7RCK - chains A and B; structure by X-ray diffraction, 2.04 A resolution.

Chain A (and B):
Protein: Mismatch repair endonuclease PMS2
Source organism: Homo sapiens
Notes: EC 3.1.-.-; chain B of this document is another copy of the same molecule, construct and numbering; everything in this record applies to it too
UniProt: P54278 (PMS2_HUMAN); numbering as in UniProt (aligned over 1-365)
Amino-acid sequence (365 residues; each row starts with the number of its first residue):
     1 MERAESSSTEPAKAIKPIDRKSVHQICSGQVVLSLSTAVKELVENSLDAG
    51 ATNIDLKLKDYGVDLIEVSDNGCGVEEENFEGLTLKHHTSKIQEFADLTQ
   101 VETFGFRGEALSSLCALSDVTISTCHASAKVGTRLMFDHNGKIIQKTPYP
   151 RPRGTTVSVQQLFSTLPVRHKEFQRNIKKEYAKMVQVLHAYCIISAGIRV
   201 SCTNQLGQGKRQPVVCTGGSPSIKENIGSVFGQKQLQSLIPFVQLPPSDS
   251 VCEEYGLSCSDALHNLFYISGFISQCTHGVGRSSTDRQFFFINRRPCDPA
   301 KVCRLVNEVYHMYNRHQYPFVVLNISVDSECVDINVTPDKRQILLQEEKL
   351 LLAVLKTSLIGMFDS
Not modelled in the structure: 1-32, 85-101, 105-108, 334-341, 365 (chain B: 1-31, 85-108, 256-261, 330-345, 365)
Curated features (UniProtKB/Swiss-Prot):
  - binding site (ATP): N45, D70, E109, A110, L111
  - natural variant: I18 (I18T: In LYNCH4; uncertain significance; I18V: In LYNCH4), R20 (R20Q: In LYNCH4), S36 (S36R: No effect on protein levels), L42 to E44 (deletion: In LYNCH4), S46 (S46I: In MMRCS4 and LYNCH4; S46N: In LYNCH4), D60 (D60E: Normal DNA mismatch repair activity), I66 (I66T: In MMRCS4; uncertain significance), R107 (R107W: In MMRCS4), C115 (C115G: In MMRCS4), S128 (S128L: In LYNCH4; uncertain significance), A182 (A182T: In LYNCH4; uncertain significance), Q205 (Q205P: In MMRCS4 and LYNCH4; uncertain significance), 7 further natural variant entries in UniProt
  - mutagenesis: E41 (E41A: Decreased DNA mismatch repair activity; loss of ATPase activity), D70 (D70N: No effect on protein abundance, no effect on subcellular localization and loss of DNA mismatch repair activity)
Bound ions: Mg2+: N45 (together with ATP)
Ligand contacts: ATP (adenosine-5'-triphosphate): E41, N45, S46, A49, D70, C73, G74, V75, L83, E109, A110, L111, T155
From the paper describing this entry:
  - Mg2+ coordination: N45
  - binding site for ATP: N45, S46, D48, T155
  - mutagenesis - N335S: abolished catalytic activity on ATP
  - mutagenesis - N335S (1.75-fold): decreased binding to ATP
  - mutagenesis - N335S: unchanged stability
  - mutagenesis - G232E, S238R: unchanged catalytic activity on ATP
  - mutagenesis - S238R: increased expression
  - disease-associated variants - S238R: unchanged catalytic activity on ATP
  - disease-associated variants - N335S (1.75-fold): decreased binding to ATP
  - disease-associated variants - S238R: increased expression

Chain A / chain B interface:
Residue-residue contacts (43; chain A residue first):
  N53(A) with D55(B), hydrogen bond
  D55(A) with C216(B)
  K59(A) with Q233(B)
  D70(A) with R199(B), hydrogen bond (backbone-side chain)
  N71(A) with N53(B); R199(B)
  Y149(A) with S220(B); P221(B); E225(B), hydrogen bond
  P150(A) with P221(B)
  R151(A) with R199(B); G219(B)
  P152(A) with T52(B); G197(B); R199(B); G219(B)
  R153(A) with R199(B), hydrogen bond (backbone-side chain)
  R199(A) with D55(B), salt bridge; E67(B), salt bridge; S69(B)
  C202(A) with P213(B)
  T203(A) with P213(B)
  R211(A) with V214(B), hydrogen bond (side chain-backbone); V215(B); S229(B), hydrogen bond (side chain-backbone); V230(B), hydrogen bond (side chain-backbone)
  P213(A) with Q212(B); P213(B)
  V214(A) with K210(B), hydrogen bond (backbone-side chain)
  C216(A) with T203(B); R211(B), hydrogen bond (side chain-backbone); Q212(B); P213(B)
  G218(A) with K57(B), hydrogen bond (backbone-side chain)
  G228(A) with Q205(B)
  S229(A) with K210(B); R211(B), hydrogen bond (backbone-backbone)
  V230(A) with K210(B)
  G232(A) with Q208(B); G209(B); K210(B)
  Q233(A) with Q208(B), hydrogen bond (backbone-backbone)
  K234(A) with Q208(B)
Interface residues without a listed pair, chain A (30 interface residues in all): T52, K57, G154, V215, P221, F231
Interface residues without a listed pair, chain B (29 interface residues in all): Y149, P152, F231

Summary:
The interface between chain A and chain B involves 30 residues on one side and 29 on the other, with 12
hydrogen bonds and 2 salt bridges. Polar pairs include R199(A)-D55(B), R199(A)-E67(B) and N53(A)-D55(B). The
paper reports a binding site for ATP at N45(A), S46(A) and D48(A) among others; N335S of chain A abolishes
catalytic activity on ATP; 3 substitutions were tested in all.
Chain A and chain B are both Mismatch repair endonuclease PMS2 (Homo sapiens); the structure, Crystal
Structure of PMS2 with Substrate, was determined by X-ray diffraction together with 7RCB and 7RCI from the
same study.
